PDB entry 1XWC | X-ray diffraction, 2.30 A resolution | chain A

== Chain A ==
Molecule: thioredoxin
Source organism: Drosophila melanogaster
Reference sequence: Q9V429 (THIO2_DROME); residue numbers follow UniProt; this construct covers 1-106
Sequence (106 residues; each row starts with the number of its first residue):
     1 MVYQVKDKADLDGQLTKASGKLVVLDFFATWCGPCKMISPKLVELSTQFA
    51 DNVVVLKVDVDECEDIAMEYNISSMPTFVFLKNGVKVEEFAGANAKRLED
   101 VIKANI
Swiss-Prot annotation at these positions:
  - active site (Nucleophile): C32, C35
  - site: D26 (Deprotonates C-terminal active site Cys), G33 (Contributes to redox potential value), P34 (Contributes to redox potential value)
Reported in the primary citation:
  - catalytic residues: C32 (citing earlier work)
  - conformationally variable residues (side-chain flip): W31, C32
  - contacts within the chain: W31-C32 (hydrophobic contact), C32-C35 (hydrogen bond)
  - self-association interface (contacts with another copy of this molecule); pairs are residue here / residue on that copy: V60-W31 (hydrophobic contact), A67-W31 (hydrophobic contact), M68-W31 (hydrophobic contact), I72-W31 (hydrophobic contact), S73-C32 (backbone contact), M75-W31 (hydrophobic contact), W31

== Summary ==
From UniProt: active-site residues C32 and C35. From the paper: the catalytic residue C32; conformational
variability at W31 and C32.
Chain A is thioredoxin (Drosophila melanogaster); the structure, Drosophila thioredoxin, reduced, P6522, was
determined by X-ray diffraction, deposited together with 1XW9, 1XWA and 1XWB.
